Entry 6NY6 (X-ray diffraction, 3.74 A resolution); this record covers chains A and O of the 23 polymer chains in the assembly.

# Chain A
Molecule: 16S rRNA
Source organism: Thermus thermophilus HB8
Sequence (1523 nucleotides; row label = number of the first residue in the row; note: 46 numbers in that range are skipped by the numbering (no residue carries them; nothing is unmodelled there); a row labelled like 190A-190L holds insertion residues (190A, then the next letters in order); numbering starts at 0):
     0 UUUGUUGGAGAGUUUGAUCCUGGCUCAGGGUGAACGCUGGCGGCGUGCCU
    50 AAGACAUGCAAGUCGUGCGGG
    73 CCGCGGGGUUUU
    88 ACUCCG
    95 UGGUC
   101 AGCGGCGGACGGGUGAGUAACGCGUGGGU
  129A G
   130 ACCUACCCGGAAGAGGGGGACAACCCGGGGAAACUCGGGCUAAUCCCCCA
   180 UGUGGACCCGC
190A-190L CCCUUGGGGUGU
   191 GUCCAAAGGGCUUU
   216 GCCCGCUUCCGGAUGGGCCCGCGUCCCAUCAGCUAGUUGGUGGGGUAAUG
   266 GCCCACCAAGGCGACGACGGGUAGCCGGUCUGAGAGGAUGGCCGGCCACA
   316 GGGGCACUGAGACACGGGCCCCACUCCUACGGGAGGCAGCAGUUAGGAAU
   366 CUUCCGCAAUGGGCGCAAGCCUGACGGAGCGACGCCGCUUGGAGGAAGAA
   416 GCCCUUCGGGGUGUAAACUCCUGAA
   442 CCCGGGACGAAACCCCCGACGA
   474 GGGGACUGACGGUACCGGG
   494 GUAAUAGCGCCGGCCAACUCCGUGCCAGCAGCCGCGGUAAUACGGAGGGC
   544 GCGAGCGUUACCCGGAUUCACUGGGCGUAAAGGGCGUGUAGGCGGCCUGG
   594 GGCGUCCCAUGUGAAAGACCACGGCUCAACCGUGGGGGAGCGUGGGAUAC
   644 GCUCAGGCUAGACGGUGGGAGAGGGUGGUGGAAUUCCCGGAGUAGCGGUG
   694 AAAUGCGCAGAUACCGGGAGGAACGCCGAUGGCGAAGGCAGCCACCUGGU
   744 CCACCCGUGACGCUGAGGCGCGAAAGCGUGGGGAGCAAACCGGAUUAGAU
   794 ACCCGGGUAGUCCACGCCCUAAACGAUGCGCGCUAGGUCUCUGGGUCU
   848 CCUGGGGGCCGAAGCUAACGCGUUAAGCGCGCCGCCUGGGGAGUACGGCC
   898 GCAAGGCUGAAACUCAAAGGAAUUGACGGGGGCCCGCACAAGCGGUGGAG
   948 CAUGUGGUUUAAUUCGAAGCAACGCGAAGAACCUUACCAGGCCUUGACAU
   998 GCUAGG
 1003A G
  1004 AACCCGGGUGAAAGCCUGGGGUGCCCC
1030A-1030D GCGA
  1031 GGGGAGCCCUAGCACAGGUGCUGCAUGGCCGUCGUCAGCUCGUGCCGUGA
  1081 GGUGUUGGGUUAAGUCCCGCAACGAGCGCAACCCCCGCCGUUAGUUGCCA
  1131 GCGGUUCGGCCGGGCACUCUAACGGGACUGCCCGCGAAA
  1171 GCGGGAGGAAGGAGGGGACGACGUCUGGUCAGCAUGGCCCUUACGGCCUG
  1221 GGCGACACACGUGCUACAAUGCCCACUACAAAGCGAUGCCACCCGGCAAC
  1271 GGGGAGCUAAUCGCAAAAAGGUGGGCCCAGUUCGGAUUGGGGUCUGCAAC
  1321 CCGACCCCAUGAAGCCGGAAUCGCUAGUAAUCGCGGAUCAG
 1361A C
  1362 CAUGCCGCGGUGAAUACGUUCCCGGGCCUUGUACACACCGCCCGUCACGC
  1412 CAUGGGAGCGGGCUCUACCCGAAGUCGCCGGG
  1446 AGCCUACGGG
  1459 CAGGCGCCGAGGGUAGGGCCCGUGACUGGGGCGAAGUCGUAACAAGGUAG
  1509 CUGUACCGGAAGGUGCGGCUGGAUCA
1534A-1534E CCUCC
  1539 CUUUCU
Disordered / not traced: 0-4, 1534A-1534E
Modified residues: PSU (pseudouridine-5'-monophosphate) at position 1540; PSU (pseudouridine-5'-monophosphate) at position 1541

# Chain O
Molecule: 30S ribosomal protein S15
Source organism: Thermus thermophilus HB8
UniProtKB: Q5SJ76 (RS15_THET8); residues 1-89 here = UniProt positions 1-89
Amino-acid sequence (89 residues; row label = number of the first residue in the row):
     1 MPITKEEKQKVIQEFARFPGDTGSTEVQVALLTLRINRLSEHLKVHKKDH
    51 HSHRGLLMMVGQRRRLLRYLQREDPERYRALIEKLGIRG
Disordered / not traced: 1, 89

# How chain A and chain O interact
Pairs across the interface (71):
  G579(A) with Arg54(O), hydrogen bond to the phosphate
  U580(A) with Arg54(O), salt bridge to the phosphate; Leu57(O), sugar contact; Met58(O), sugar contact
  G581(A) with Gly61(O), phosphate contact; Arg64(O), hydrogen bond to the phosphate; Arg65(O), salt bridge to the phosphate
  U582(A) with Arg64(O), salt bridge to the phosphate; Arg68(O), salt bridge to the phosphate
  C656(A) with Gln28(O), hydrogen bond to the sugar; Gln62(O), sugar contact
  G657(A) with Thr22(O), hydrogen bond to the sugar; Gly23(O), sugar contact; Gln28(O), hydrogen bond to the sugar; Leu31(O), phosphate contact
  G658(A) with Lys8(O), salt bridge to the phosphate; Ile12(O), phosphate contact; Thr22(O), hydrogen bond to the sugar; Leu31(O), phosphate contact
  U659(A) with Lys8(O), salt bridge to the phosphate; Ile12(O), phosphate contact
  G660(A) with Lys5(O), salt bridge to the phosphate
  G666(A) with His51(O), sugar contact; Ser52(O), base contact
  G667(A) with His42(O), base contact; Asp49(O), hydrogen bond to the sugar; His51(O), hydrogen bond to the sugar
  G668(A) with His46(O), hydrogen bond to the sugar; Asp49(O), sugar contact
  U669(A) with His46(O), hydrogen bond to the sugar; Lys48(O), salt bridge to the phosphate
  A728(A) with Arg54(O), salt bridge to the phosphate
  A729(A) with His51(O), base contact
  G730(A) with His51(O), hydrogen bond to the base
  C739(A) with Pro2(O), phosphate contact; His42(O), hydrogen bond to the sugar
  U740(A) with Pro2(O), phosphate contact; Leu39(O), sugar contact; His42(O), hydrogen bond to the sugar; Ser52(O), hydrogen bond to the sugar
  G741(A) with Arg35(O), salt bridge to the phosphate; Leu39(O), sugar contact; His51(O), hydrogen bond to the sugar; Ser52(O), sugar contact; Gly55(O), sugar contact; Met59(O), phosphate contact
  G742(A) with Arg35(O), salt bridge to the phosphate; Met58(O), sugar contact; Met59(O), phosphate contact
  C749(A) with Thr22(O), base contact
  G750(A) with Phe18(O), phosphate contact; Asp21(O), sugar contact; Thr22(O), hydrogen bond to the sugar; Gly23(O), hydrogen bond to the base; Ser24(O), sugar contact; Gln28(O), base contact
  U751(A) with Phe18(O), phosphate contact; Gly23(O), sugar contact; Ser24(O), sugar contact; Thr25(O), hydrogen bond to the sugar
  G752(A) with Tyr69(O), hydrogen bond to the phosphate
  A753(A) with Tyr69(O), hydrogen bond to the phosphate
  C754(A) with Arg65(O), sugar contact; Leu66(O), sugar contact; Tyr69(O), sugar contact; Arg72(O), salt bridge to the phosphate
  G755(A) with Arg65(O), salt bridge to the phosphate
  G763(A) with His53(O), sugar contact
  C764(A) with His50(O), phosphate contact
  A807(A) with Lys48(O), salt bridge to the phosphate
  C808(A) with Lys48(O), salt bridge to the phosphate
Also at the interface, not in a pair above, chain A (33 interface residues in all): G661, G765
Also at the interface, not in a pair above, chain O (37 interface residues in all): Gln9, Gly20

# In short
33 residues of chain A face 37 of chain O across their interface, with 20 hydrogen bonds and 15 salt bridges.
Polar pairs include G730(A)-His51(O), G750(A)-Gly23(O) and C656(A)-Gln28(O).
Here chain A is 16S rRNA and chain O is 30S ribosomal protein S15, both from Thermus thermophilus HB8. Entry
6NY6 (Structure of dimeric Escherichia coli toxin YoeB bound to the Thermus thermophilus 30S ribosome) was
determined by X-ray diffraction.
